Entry 9C0J (electron microscopy, 3.17 A resolution); this record covers chains A and P of the 3 polymer chains in the assembly.

# Chain A
Name: Reverse transcriptase/maturase family protein
Organism: Klebsiella pneumoniae
Reference sequence: A0AA43TDM1 (A0AA43TDM1_KLEPN); residue numbers follow UniProt; this construct covers 1-425
Sequence (425 residues; row label = number of the first residue in the row):
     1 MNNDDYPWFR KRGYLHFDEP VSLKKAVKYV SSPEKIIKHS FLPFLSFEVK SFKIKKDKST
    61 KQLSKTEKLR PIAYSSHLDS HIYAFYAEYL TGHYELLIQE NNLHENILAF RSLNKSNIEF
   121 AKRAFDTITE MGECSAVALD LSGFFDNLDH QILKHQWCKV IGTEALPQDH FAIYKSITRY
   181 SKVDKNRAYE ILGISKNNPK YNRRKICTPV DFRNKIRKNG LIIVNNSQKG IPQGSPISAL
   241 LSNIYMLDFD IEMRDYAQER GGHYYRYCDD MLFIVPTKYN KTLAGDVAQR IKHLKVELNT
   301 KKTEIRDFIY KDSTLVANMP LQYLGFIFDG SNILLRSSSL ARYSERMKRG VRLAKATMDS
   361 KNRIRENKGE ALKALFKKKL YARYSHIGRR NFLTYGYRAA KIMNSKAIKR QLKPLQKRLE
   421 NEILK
Ion coordination: Mg2+: Leu141, Asp269 (together with dTTP)
Small-molecule neighbours: dTTP (TTP): Lys68, Arg70, Asp140, Leu141, Gly143, Phe144, Phe145, Gln233, Cys268, Asp269
From the paper describing this entry:
  - catalytic residues: Asp269, Asp270

# Chain P
Molecule: ccDNA
Organism: Klebsiella pneumoniae
Sequence (9 nucleotides; each row starts with the number of its first residue):
     3 TATGCTGTA

# Interface between chain A and chain P
Pairs across the interface (19; chain A residue first):
  Asn117(A) - DT10(P)  sugar contact
  Tyr267(A) - DT10(P)  hydrogen bond to the base
  Tyr267(A) - DA11(P)  sugar contact
  Asp269(A) - DA11(P)  phosphate contact
  Asp270(A) - DA11(P)  phosphate contact
  Leu324(A) - DT10(P)  sugar contact
  Gly325(A) - DT10(P)  phosphate contact
  Arg336(A) - DT10(P)  salt bridge to the phosphate
  Arg336(A) - DA11(P)  salt bridge to the phosphate
  Ser339(A) - DT10(P)  hydrogen bond to the phosphate
  Arg342(A) - DG9(P)  salt bridge to the phosphate
  Arg342(A) - DT10(P)  salt bridge to the phosphate
  Arg346(A) - DT8(P)  phosphate contact
  Arg349(A) - DG6(P)  salt bridge to the phosphate
  Leu353(A) - DT5(P)  phosphate contact
  Leu353(A) - DG6(P)  phosphate contact
  Arg383(A) - DC7(P)  hydrogen bond to the sugar
  Phe392(A) - DG9(P)  phosphate contact
  Tyr395(A) - DG9(P)  sugar contact
Interface residues without a listed pair, chain A (19 interface residues in all): Phe110, Cys268, Ala356, Asn391

# Summary
The interface between chain A and chain P involves 19 residues on one side and 7 on the other, with 3 hydrogen
bonds and 5 salt bridges. Polar contacts include Tyr267(A)-DT10(P), Arg383(A)-DC7(P) and Ser339(A)-DT10(P).
Chain A binds dTTP. Leu141(A) and Asp269(A) coordinate Mg2+. The paper reports catalytic residues Asp269(A)
and Asp270(A).
Here chain A is Reverse transcriptase/maturase family protein and chain P is ccDNA, both from Klebsiella
pneumoniae. Entry 9C0J (Structure of the elongating DRT2 reverse transcriptase in complex with its non-coding
RNA and dNTPs) was determined by electron microscopy.
